Entry 6KQG (X-ray diffraction, 2.78 A resolution); this record covers chains B and D of the 9 polymer chains in the assembly.

Chain B:
Name: DNA-directed RNA polymerase subunit alpha
From: Thermus thermophilus (strain HB8 / ATCC 27634 / DSM 579)
Notes: EC 2.7.7.6
UniProtKB: Q5SHR6 (RPOA_THET8); numbering as in UniProt (aligned over 1-315)
Sequence (315 residues; row label = number of the first residue in the row):
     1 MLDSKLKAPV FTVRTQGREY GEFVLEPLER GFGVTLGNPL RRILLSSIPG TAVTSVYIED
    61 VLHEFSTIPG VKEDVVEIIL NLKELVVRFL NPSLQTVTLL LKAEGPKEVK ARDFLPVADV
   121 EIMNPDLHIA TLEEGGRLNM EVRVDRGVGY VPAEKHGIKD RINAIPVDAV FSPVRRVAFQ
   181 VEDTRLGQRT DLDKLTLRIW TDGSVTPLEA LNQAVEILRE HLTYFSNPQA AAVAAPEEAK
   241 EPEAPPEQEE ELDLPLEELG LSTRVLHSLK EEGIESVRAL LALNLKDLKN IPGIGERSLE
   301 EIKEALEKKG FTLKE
Not modelled in the structure: 1-5, 229-315
Metal / ion sites: Mg2+: Asp183, Asp191, Asp193

Chain D:
Name: DNA-directed RNA polymerase subunit beta'
From: Thermus thermophilus (strain HB8 / ATCC 27634 / DSM 579)
Notes: EC 2.7.7.6
UniProtKB: Q8RQE8 (RPOC_THET8); residue numbers follow UniProt; this construct covers 1-1524
Sequence (1524 residues; row label = number of the first residue in the row):
     1 MKKEVRKVRI ALASPEKIRS WSYGEVEKPE TINYRTLKPE RDGLFDERIF GPIKDYECAC
    61 GKYKRQRFEG KVCERCGVEV TKSIVRRYRM GHIELATPAA HIWFVKDVPS KIGTLLDLSA
   121 TELEQVLYFS KYIVLDPKGA ILNGVPVEKR QLLTDEEYRE LRYGKQETYP LPPGVDALVK
   181 DGEEVVKGQE LAPGVVSRLD GVALYRFPRR VRVEYVKKER AGLRLPLAAW VEKEAYKPGE
   241 ILAELPEPYL FRAEEEGVVE LKELEEGAFL VLRREDEPVA TYFLPVGMTP LVVHGEIVEK
   301 GQPLAEAKGL LRMPRQVRAA QVEAEEEGET VYLTLFLEWT EPKDYRVQPH MNVVVPEGAR
   361 VEAGDKIVAA IDPEEEVIAE AEGVVHLHEP ASILVVKARV YPFEDDVEVS TGDRVAPGDV
   421 LADGGKVKSD VYGRVEVDLV RNVVRVVESY DIDARMGAEA IQQLLKELDL EALEKELLEE
   481 MKHPSRARRA KARKRLEVVR AFLDSGNRPE WMILEAVPVL PPDLRPMVQV DGGRFATSDL
   541 NDLYRRLINR NNRLKKLLAQ GAPEIIIRNE KRMLQEAVDA LLDNGRRGAP VTNPGSDRPL
   601 RSLTDILSGK QGRFRQNLLG KRVDYSGRSV IVVGPQLKLH QCGLPKRMAL ELFKPFLLKK
   661 MEEKGIAPNV KAARRMLERQ RDIKDEVWDA LEEVIHGKVV LLNRAPTLHR LGIQAFQPVL
   721 VEGQSIQLHP LVCEAFNADF DGDQMAVHVP LSSFAQAEAR IQMLSAHNLL SPASGEPLAK
   781 PSRDIILGLY YITQVRKEKK GAGLEFATPE EALAAHERGE VALNAPIKVA GRETSVGRLK
   841 YVFANPDEAL LAVAHGIVDL QDVVTVRYMG KRLETSPGRI LFARIVAEAV EDEKVAWELI
   901 QLDVPQEKNS LKDLVYQAFL RLGMEKTARL LDALKYYGFT FSTTSGITIG IDDAVIPEEK
   961 KQYLEEADRK LLQIEQAYEM GFLTDRERYD QILQLWTETT EKVTQAVFKN FEENYPFNPL
  1021 YVMAQSGARG NPQQIRQLCG LRGLMQKPSG ETFEVPVRSS FREGLTVLEY FISSHGARKG
  1081 GADTALRTAD SGYLTRKLVD VTHEIVVREA DCGTTNYISV PLFQPDEVTR SLRLRKRADI
  1141 EAGLYGRVLA REVEVLGVRL EEGRYLSMDD VHLLIKAAEA GEIQEVPVRS PLTCQTRYGV
  1201 CQKCYGYDLS MARPVSIGEA VGIVAAQSIG EPGTQLTMRT FHTGGVAGAA DITQGLPRVI
  1261 ELFEARRPKA KAVISEIDGV VRIEETEEKL SVFVESEGFS KEYKLPKEAR LLVKDGDYVE
  1321 AGQPLTRGAI DPHQLLEAKG PEAVERYLVE EIQKVYRAQG VKLHDKHIEI VVRQMMKYVE
  1381 VTDPGDSRLL EGQVLEKWDV EALNERLIAE GKTPVAWKPL LMGVTKSALS TKSWLSAASF
  1441 QNTTHVLTEA AIAGKKDELI GLKENVILGR LIPAGTGSDF VRFTQVVDQK TLKAIEEARK
  1501 EAVEAKERPA ARRGVKREQP GKQA
Not modelled in the structure: 1-2, 1238-1251, 1503-1524
Metal / ion sites: Zn2+ site 1: Cys58, Cys60, Cys73, Cys76; Mg2+ site 1: Asp739, Asp741, Asp743 (shared with 1 residue of chain I); Mg2+ site 2 near Lys840 (its only coordinating residue here); Zn2+ site 2: Cys1112, Cys1194, Cys1201, Cys1204

Interface between chain B and chain D:
Residue-residue contacts (40):
  Leu45(B) - His855(D)  hydrogen bond (backbone-side chain)
  Ser46(B) - His855(D)
  His63(B) - Glu810(D)  salt bridge
  Phe65(B) - Pro809(D)  hydrophobic
  Phe65(B) - Glu810(D)
  Asp74(B) - Arg872(D)  salt bridge
  Val76(B) - Val842(D)  hydrophobic
  Glu77(B) - Arg867(D)  salt bridge
  Glu77(B) - Arg872(D)  salt bridge
  Leu80(B) - Val842(D)
  Leu80(B) - Phe843(D)
  Leu80(B) - Ala844(D)
  Leu80(B) - Arg867(D)
  Asn81(B) - Arg867(D)  hydrogen bond
  Lys83(B) - Val842(D)  hydrogen bond (side chain-backbone)
  Lys83(B) - Glu848(D)  salt bridge
  Glu84(B) - Ala844(D)
  Glu84(B) - Asn845(D)  hydrogen bond
  Glu84(B) - Arg867(D)  salt bridge
  Gly149(B) - His855(D)
  Tyr150(B) - Phe843(D)
  Tyr150(B) - Glu848(D)  hydrogen bond
  Tyr150(B) - Ala852(D)  hydrophobic
  Tyr150(B) - His855(D)
  Tyr150(B) - Ile857(D)  hydrophobic
  Pro152(B) - Ile857(D)  hydrophobic
  Glu154(B) - Lys840(D)  salt bridge
  Val170(B) - Glu848(D)
  Arg175(B) - Asp847(D)
  Arg176(B) - Asp847(D)
  Arg176(B) - Arg884(D)
  Arg176(B) - Glu888(D)  salt bridge
  Gln180(B) - Tyr936(D)
  Arg185(B) - Asp689(D)  salt bridge
  Arg185(B) - Glu692(D)  salt bridge
  Gln188(B) - Lys646(D)
  Gln188(B) - Asp685(D)
  Gln188(B) - Trp688(D)
  Gln188(B) - Glu722(D)
  Thr190(B) - Glu722(D)
Interface residues without a listed pair, chain B (26 interface residues in all): Asp168, Ser172, Phe179, Arg198
Interface residues without a listed pair, chain D (27 interface residues in all): Leu813, Leu839, Leu851, Ala854

Summary:
Chain B and chain D form an interface of 26 and 27 residues respectively, with 5 hydrogen bonds and 10 salt
bridges. Polar pairs include His63(B)-Glu810(D), Asp74(B)-Arg872(D) and Glu77(B)-Arg867(D). Asp183(B),
Asp191(B) and Asp193(B) form the Mg2+ site.
Chain B is DNA-directed RNA polymerase subunit alpha and chain D is DNA-directed RNA polymerase subunit beta',
both from Thermus thermophilus (strain HB8 / ATCC 27634 / DSM 579); the structure, Thermus thermophilus
initial transcription complex comprising sigma A and 5'-OH RNA of 6 nt, was determined by X-ray diffraction,
deposited together with 6KQD, 6KQE, 6KQF, 6KQH, 6KQL, 6KQM and 6 further entries.
